4KPE - chains B and G of the 8 polymer chains in the assembly; structure by X-ray diffraction, 3.43 A resolution.

[Chain B]
Protein: DNA topoisomerase 4 subunit A
From: Streptococcus pneumoniae
Notes: EC 5.99.1.3; fragment: ParC55
UniProtKB: P72525 (PARC_STRPN); residues 1-488 here = UniProt positions 1-488
Sequence (496 residues; row label = number of the first residue in the row):
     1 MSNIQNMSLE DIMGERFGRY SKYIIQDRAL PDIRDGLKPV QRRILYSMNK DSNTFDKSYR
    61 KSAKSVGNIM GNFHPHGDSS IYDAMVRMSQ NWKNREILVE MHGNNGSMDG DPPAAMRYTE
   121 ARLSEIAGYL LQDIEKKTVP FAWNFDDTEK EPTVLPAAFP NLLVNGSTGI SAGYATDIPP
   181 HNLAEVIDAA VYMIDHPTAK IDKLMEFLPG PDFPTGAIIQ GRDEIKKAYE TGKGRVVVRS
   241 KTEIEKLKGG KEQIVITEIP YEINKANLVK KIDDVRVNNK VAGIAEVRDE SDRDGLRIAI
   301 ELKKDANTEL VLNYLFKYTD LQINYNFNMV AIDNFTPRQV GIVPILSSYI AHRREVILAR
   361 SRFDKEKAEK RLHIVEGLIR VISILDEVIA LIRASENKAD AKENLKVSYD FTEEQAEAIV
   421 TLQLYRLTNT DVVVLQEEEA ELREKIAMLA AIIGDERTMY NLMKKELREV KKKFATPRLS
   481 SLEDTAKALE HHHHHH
Not modelled in the structure: 1-2, 485-496
Differences from the reference sequence: engineered mutation Thr-257 (Ile in P72525); expression tag (489-496)
Curated features (UniProtKB/Swiss-Prot):
  - active site: Tyr-118 (O-(5'-phospho-DNA)-tyrosine intermediate)
  - site: Lys-38 (Interaction with DNA), His-74 (Interaction with DNA), His-76 (Interaction with DNA), Arg-87 (Interaction with DNA), Lys-93 (Interaction with DNA), Arg-117 (Transition state stabilizer)
Ion coordination: Mg2+: Phe-316, Thr-319, Gln-322
Reported in the primary citation:
  - catalytic residues: Tyr-118
  - binding site for E-site DNA2: Tyr-118
  - binding site for the ligand AF5: Ser-79, Arg-117

[Chain G]
Molecule: E-site DNA3
Sequence (7 nucleotides; numbered 9 to 15; the number before each row is that of its first residue):
     9 CGTGCAT

[How chain B and chain G interact]
Pairs across the interface (18):
  Arg-28(B) with DC13(G), phosphate contact; DA14(G), hydrogen bond to the phosphate
  Lys-38(B) with DC13(G), salt bridge to the phosphate
  Val-40(B) with DC13(G), sugar contact; DA14(G), phosphate contact
  Gln-41(B) with DC13(G), phosphate contact
  His-74(B) with DA14(G), salt bridge to the phosphate
  His-76(B) with DA14(G), hydrogen bond to the phosphate; DT15(G), salt bridge to the phosphate
  Gly-77(B) with DT15(G), phosphate contact
  Ser-80(B) with DA14(G), base contact; DT15(G), base contact
  Ala-84(B) with DC13(G), phosphate contact
  Arg-87(B) with DG12(G), salt bridge to the phosphate
  Lys-93(B) with DG12(G), salt bridge to the phosphate
  Thr-168(B) with DG12(G), sugar contact
  Ile-170(B) with DT11(G), base contact; DG12(G), hydrogen bond to the base

[In short]
Chain B and chain G form an interface of 13 and 5 residues respectively; the contacts include 3 hydrogen bonds
and 5 salt bridges. Polar pairs include Ile-170(B)/DG12(G), Arg-28(B)/DA14(G) and His-76(B)/DA14(G). The paper
reports the catalytic residue Tyr-118(B); a binding site for the ligand AF5 at Ser-79(B) and Arg-117(B).
Here chain B is DNA topoisomerase 4 subunit A (Streptococcus pneumoniae) and chain G is E-site DNA3. Entry
4KPE (Novel fluoroquinolones in complex with topoisomerase IV from S. pneumoniae and E-site G-gate) was
determined by X-ray diffraction together with 4KPF and 3RAD from the same study.
